Entry 3M6H (X-ray diffraction, 1.99 A resolution); this record covers chain A.

# Chain A
Name: Beta-lactamase
From: Mycobacterium tuberculosis
Notes: EC 3.5.2.6
Reference sequence: P0C5C1 (BLAC_MYCTU); residue numbers follow UniProt; this construct covers 43-307
Chain sequence (265 residues; numbered 43 to 307; the number before each row is that of its first residue):
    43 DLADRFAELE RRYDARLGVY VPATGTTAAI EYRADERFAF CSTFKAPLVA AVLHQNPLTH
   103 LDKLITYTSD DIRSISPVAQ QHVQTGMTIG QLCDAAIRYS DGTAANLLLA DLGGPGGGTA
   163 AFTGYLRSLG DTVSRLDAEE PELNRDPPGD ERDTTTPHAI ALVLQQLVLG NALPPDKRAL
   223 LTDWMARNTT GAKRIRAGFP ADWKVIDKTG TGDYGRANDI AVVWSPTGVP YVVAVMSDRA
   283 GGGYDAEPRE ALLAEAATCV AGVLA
Covalent attachments: ERTAPENEM, bound form POST-ISOMERIZED (2RG) linked to S84
Ligand contacts: ERTAPENEM, bound form POST-ISOMERIZED (2RG; (2S,3R,4S)-4-({(3S,5S)-5-[(3-carboxyphenyl)carbamoyl]pyrrolidin-3-yl}sulfanyl)-2-[(1S,2R)-1-formyl-2-hydroxypropyl]-3-methyl-3,4-dihydro-2H-pyrrole-5-carboxylic acid): C83, K87, S116, I117, S118, P119, Q122, Y141, S142, G144, E182, N186, T232, K250, T251, G252, T253

# In short
ERTAPENEM, bound form POST-ISOMERIZED is covalently linked to S84.
Chain A is Beta-lactamase (Mycobacterium tuberculosis); the structure, Crystal Structure of Post-isomerized
Ertapenem Covalent Adduct with TB B-lactamase, was determined by X-ray diffraction, deposited together with
3IQA and 3M6B.
